Entry 6YDC (X-ray diffraction, 2.00 A resolution); this record covers chain A.

# Chain A
Protein: LPMO lytic polysaccharide monooxygenase
Organism: Collariella virescens
UniProt: A0A223GEC9 (A0A223GEC9_9PEZI); residues 1-252 here correspond to UniProt positions 23-274 (UniProt number = residue number + 22)
Chain sequence (252 residues; each row starts with the number of its first residue):
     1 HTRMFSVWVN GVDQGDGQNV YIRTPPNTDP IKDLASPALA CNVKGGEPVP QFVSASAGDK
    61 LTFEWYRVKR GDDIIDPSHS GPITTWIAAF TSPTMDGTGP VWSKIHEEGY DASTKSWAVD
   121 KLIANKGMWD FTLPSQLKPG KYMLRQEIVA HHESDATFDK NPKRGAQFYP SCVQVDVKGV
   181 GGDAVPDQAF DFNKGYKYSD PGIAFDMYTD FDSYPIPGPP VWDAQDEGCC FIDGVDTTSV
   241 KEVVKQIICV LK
Disordered / not traced: 225-252
Modified residues: H1 (4-methyl-histidine; HIC)
Disulfides: C41-C172
Metal / ion sites: Cu ion: H1, H79, Y169
Swiss-Prot annotation at these positions:
  - binding site (Cu(2+)): H1, H79, Y169
  - binding site ((1,4-beta-D-glucosyl)n): G45, D76, S78, D155
  - binding site (O2): H152
What the authors report for this chain:
  - binding site for beta-D-glucopyranose: D76, Y208

# In short
H1, H79 and Y169 form the Cu ion site. UniProt lists 3 Cu2+-binding residues, 4 (1,4-beta-D-glucosyl)n-binding
residues and O2-binding residue H152. The paper reports a binding site for beta-D-glucopyranose at D76 and
Y208.
Chain A is LPMO lytic polysaccharide monooxygenase (Collariella virescens); the structure, X-ray structure of
LPMO, was determined by X-ray diffraction together with 6YDD, 6YDE, 6YDF and 6YDG from the same study.
